Entry 7TNQ (electron microscopy, 8.40 A resolution (very low resolution: no residue pairs are listed; an interface is given only as per-side residue counts)); this record covers chains D7 and D8 of the 100 polymer chains in the assembly.

== Chain D7 ==
Name: Tubulin beta chain
Source organism: Toxoplasma gondii
UniProt: A0A125YWG5 (A0A125YWG5_TOXGM); numbering as in UniProt (aligned over 1-449)
Chain sequence (449 residues; numbered 1 to 449; the number before each row is that of its first residue):
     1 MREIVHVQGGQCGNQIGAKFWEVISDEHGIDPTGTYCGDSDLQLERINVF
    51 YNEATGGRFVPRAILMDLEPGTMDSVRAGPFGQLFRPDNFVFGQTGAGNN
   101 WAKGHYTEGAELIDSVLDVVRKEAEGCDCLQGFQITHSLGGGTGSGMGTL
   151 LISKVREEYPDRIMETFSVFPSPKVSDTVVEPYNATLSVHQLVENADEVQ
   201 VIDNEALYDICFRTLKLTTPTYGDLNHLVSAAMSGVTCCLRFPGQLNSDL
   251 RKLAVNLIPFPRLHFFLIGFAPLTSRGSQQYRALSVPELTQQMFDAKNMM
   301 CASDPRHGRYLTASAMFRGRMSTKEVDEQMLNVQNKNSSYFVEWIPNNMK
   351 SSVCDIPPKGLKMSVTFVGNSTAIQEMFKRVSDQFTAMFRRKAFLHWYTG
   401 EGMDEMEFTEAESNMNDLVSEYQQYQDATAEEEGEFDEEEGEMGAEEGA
Disordered / not traced: 427-449
Cystine bridges: Cys-238/Cys-354

== Chain D8 ==
Name: Tubulin alpha chain
Source organism: Toxoplasma gondii
UniProt: P10873 (TBA_TOXGO); residues 1-453 here = UniProt positions 1-453
Chain sequence (453 residues; numbered 1 to 453; the number before each row is that of its first residue):
     1 MREVISIHVGQAGIQIGNACWELFCLEHGIQPDGQMPSDKTIGGGDDAFN
    51 TFFSETGAGKHVPRCVFLDLEPTVVDEVRTGTYRHLFHPEQLISGKEDAA
   101 NNFARGHYTIGKEIVDLSLDRIRKLADNCTGLQGFLMFNAVGGGTGSGLG
   151 CLLLERLSVDYGKKSKLNFCSWPSPQVSTAVVEPYNSVLSTHSLLEHTDV
   201 AVMLDNEAIYDICRRNLDIERPTYTNLNRLIAQVISSLTASLRFDGALNV
   251 DVTEFQTNLVPYPRIHFMLSSYAPIISAEKAYHEQLSVAEITNSAFEPAS
   301 MMAKCDPRHGKYMACCLMYRGDVVPKDVNAAVATIKTKRTIQFVDWCPTG
   351 FKCGINYQPPTVVPGGDLAKVMRAVCMISNSTAIAEVFSRMDHKFDLMYA
   401 KRAFVHWYVGEGMEEGEFSEAREDLAALEKDYEEVGIETAEGEGEEEGYG
   451 DEY
Disordered / not traced: 38-46, 438-453
Curated features (UniProtKB/Swiss-Prot):
  - active site: Glu-254
  - binding site (GTP): Gln-11, Glu-71, Gly-144, Thr-145, Thr-179, Asn-206, Asn-228
  - binding site (Mg(2+)): Glu-71
  - site: Tyr-453 (Involved in polymerization)
  - modified residue: Lys-40 (N6-acetyllysine)

== Chain D7 / chain D8 interface ==
At this resolution (8 A) residue pairs are not listed: 33 residues of chain D7 and 31 of chain D8 lie at the interface.

== In short ==
33 residues of chain D7 and 31 residues of chain D8 are in contact. UniProt lists active-site residue
Glu-254(D8), 7 GTP-binding residues and Mg2+-binding residue Glu-71(D8) on chain D8.
Here chain D7 is Tubulin beta chain and chain D8 is Tubulin alpha chain, both from Toxoplasma gondii. Entry
7TNQ (The symmetry-released subpellicular microtubule map from detergent-extracted Toxoplasma cells) was
determined by electron microscopy together with 7TNS and 7TNT from the same study.
